7R8O - chains A and O of the 9 polymer chains in the assembly; structure by electron microscopy, 3.50 A resolution.

== Chain A ==
Name: Spike glycoprotein
Organism: Severe acute respiratory syndrome coronavirus 2
Reference sequence: P0DTC2 (SPIKE_SARS2); residue numbers follow UniProt; this construct covers 1-675, 679-1213
Chain sequence (1271 residues; numbered 1 to 1274; 3 numbers in that range are skipped by the numbering (no residue carries them; nothing is unmodelled there); the number before each row is that of its first residue):
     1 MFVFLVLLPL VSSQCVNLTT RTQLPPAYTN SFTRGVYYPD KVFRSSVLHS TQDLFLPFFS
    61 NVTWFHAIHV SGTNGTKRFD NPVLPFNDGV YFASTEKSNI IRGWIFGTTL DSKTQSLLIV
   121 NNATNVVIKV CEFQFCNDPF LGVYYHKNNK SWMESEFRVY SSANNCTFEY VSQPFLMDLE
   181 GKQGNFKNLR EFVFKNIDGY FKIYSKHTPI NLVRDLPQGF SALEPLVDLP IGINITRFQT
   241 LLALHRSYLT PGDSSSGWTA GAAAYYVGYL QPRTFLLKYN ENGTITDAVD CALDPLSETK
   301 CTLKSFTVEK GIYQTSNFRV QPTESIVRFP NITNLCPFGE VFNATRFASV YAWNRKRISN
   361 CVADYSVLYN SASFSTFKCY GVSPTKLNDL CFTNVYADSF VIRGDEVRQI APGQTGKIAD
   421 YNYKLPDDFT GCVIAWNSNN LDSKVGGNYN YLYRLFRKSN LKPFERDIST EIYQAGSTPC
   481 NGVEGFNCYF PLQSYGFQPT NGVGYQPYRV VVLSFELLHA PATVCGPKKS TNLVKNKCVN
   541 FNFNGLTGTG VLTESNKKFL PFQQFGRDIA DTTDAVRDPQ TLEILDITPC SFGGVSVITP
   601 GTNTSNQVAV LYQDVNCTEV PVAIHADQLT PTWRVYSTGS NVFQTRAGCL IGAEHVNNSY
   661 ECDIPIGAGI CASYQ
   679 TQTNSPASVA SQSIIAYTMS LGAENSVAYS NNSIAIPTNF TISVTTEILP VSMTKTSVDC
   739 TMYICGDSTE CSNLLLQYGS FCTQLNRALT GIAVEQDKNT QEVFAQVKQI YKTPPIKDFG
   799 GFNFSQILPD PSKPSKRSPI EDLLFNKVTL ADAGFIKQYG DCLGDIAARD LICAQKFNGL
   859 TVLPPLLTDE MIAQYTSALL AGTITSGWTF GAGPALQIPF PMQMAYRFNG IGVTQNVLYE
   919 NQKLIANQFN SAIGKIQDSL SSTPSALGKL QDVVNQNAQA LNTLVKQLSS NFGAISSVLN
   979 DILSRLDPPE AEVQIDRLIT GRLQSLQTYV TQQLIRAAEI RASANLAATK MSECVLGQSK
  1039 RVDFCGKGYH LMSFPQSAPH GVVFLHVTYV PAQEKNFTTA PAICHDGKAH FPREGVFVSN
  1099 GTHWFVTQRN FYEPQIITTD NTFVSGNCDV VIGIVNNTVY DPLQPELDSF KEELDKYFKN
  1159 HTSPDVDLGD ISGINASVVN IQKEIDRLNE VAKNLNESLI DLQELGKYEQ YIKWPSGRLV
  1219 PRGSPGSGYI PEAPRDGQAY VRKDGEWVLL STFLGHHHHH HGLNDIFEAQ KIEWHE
Unresolved in the structure: 1-14, 67-77, 144-151, 181-184, 244-257, 622-640, 679-689, 827-848, 1141-1274
Differences from the reference sequence: conflict Ala685 (Arg in P0DTC2), Pro817 (Phe in P0DTC2), Pro892 (Ala in P0DTC2), Pro899 (Ala in P0DTC2), Pro942 (Ala in P0DTC2), Pro986 (Lys in P0DTC2), Pro987 (Val in P0DTC2); expression tag (1214-1274)
Cystine bridges: Cys15-Cys136, Cys131-Cys166, Cys291-Cys301, Cys336-Cys361, Cys379-Cys432, Cys391-Cys525, Cys480-Cys488, Cys538-Cys590, Cys662-Cys671, Cys738-Cys760, Cys743-Cys749, Cys1032-Cys1043, Cys1082-Cys1126
Covalently attached groups: N-acetylglucosamine (NAG) linked to Asn165, Asn234, Asn282, Asn331, Asn616, Asn657, Asn717, Asn801, Asn1098, Asn1134; glycan linked to Asn343
Curated features (UniProtKB/Swiss-Prot):
  - region: Asn280 to Cys301 (Putative superantigen), Arg403 to Asp405 (Integrin-binding motif), Asn448 to Phe456 (Immunodominant HLA epitope recognized by the CD8+), Ser816 to Tyr837 (Fusion peptide 1), Lys835 to Phe855 (Fusion peptide 2), Asp1163 to Glu1202 (Heptad repeat 2)
  - site: Arg815, Ser816 (Cleavage)
  - glycosylation: Asn17 (N-linked (GlcNAc...) (complex) asparagine), Asn61 (N-linked (GlcNAc...) (hybrid) asparagine), Asn74 (N-linked (GlcNAc...) (complex) asparagine), Asn122 (N-linked (GlcNAc...) (hybrid) asparagine), Asn149 (N-linked (GlcNAc...) (complex) asparagine), Asn165 (N-linked (GlcNAc...) (complex) asparagine), Asn234 (N-linked (GlcNAc...) (high mannose) asparagine), Asn282 (N-linked (GlcNAc...) (complex) asparagine), Thr323 (O-linked (GalNAc) threonine), Ser325 (O-linked (HexNAc...) serine), Asn331 (N-linked (GlcNAc...) (complex) asparagine), Asn343 (N-linked (GlcNAc...) (complex) asparagine), Asn603 (N-linked (GlcNAc...) (hybrid) asparagine), Asn616 (N-linked (GlcNAc...) (complex) asparagine), Asn657 (N-linked (GlcNAc...) (complex) asparagine), Asn709 (N-linked (GlcNAc...) (high mannose) asparagine), Asn717 (N-linked (GlcNAc...) (hybrid) asparagine), Asn801 (N-linked (GlcNAc...) (hybrid) asparagine), Asn1074 (N-linked (GlcNAc...) (hybrid) asparagine), Asn1098 (N-linked (GlcNAc...) (complex) asparagine) and 4 more in UniProt
  - natural variant: Leu5 (L5F: In strain: Iota/B.1.526), Ser13 (S13I: In strain: Epsilon/B.1.427/B.1.429), Leu18 (L18F: In strain: Beta/B.1.351, Gamma/P.1 and 1 more), Thr19 (T19I: In strain: Omicron/BQ.1.1, Omicron/XBB.1.5 and 1 more; T19R: In strain: Delta/B.1.617.2, Omicron/BA.2 and 4 more), Thr20 (T20N: In strain: Gamma/P.1), Leu24 to Ala27 (sequence variant, change not given here; In strain: Omicron/BA.2, Omicron/BA.2.12.1 and 6 more), Pro26 (P26S: In strain: Gamma/P.1), Gln52 (Q52H: In strain: Omicron/EG.5.1), Ala67 (A67V: In strain: Eta/B.1.525, Omicron/BA.1), His69 to Val70 (deletion: In strain: Alpha/B.1.1.7, Eta/B.1.525 and 5 more), Gly75 (G75V: In strain: Lambda/C.37), Thr76 (T76I: In strain: Lambda/C.37), 79 further natural variant entries in UniProt
  - mutagenesis: His69 to Val70 (Increased incorporation of cleaved spike into virions), Asn121 (N121Q: Partial loss of biliverdin affinity), Arg190 (R190K: Partial loss of biliverdin affinity), Asn234 (N234Q: Increased resistance to neutralizing antibodies), Asn331 (N331Q: Reduced viral infectivity), Asn343 (N343Q: Reduced viral infectivity), Leu452 (L452R: Increased resistance to neutralizing antibodies. Decreases HLA binding to NF9 epitope. Increased binding affinity to human ACE2), Tyr453 (Y453F: Decreased HLA binding to NF9 epitope. Increased binding affinity to human ACE2), Ala475 (A475V: Increased resistance to neutralizing antibodies), Val483 (V483A: Increased resistance to neutralizing antibodies), Glu484 (E484D: Increased replication in human TMEM106B overexpressing cells), Phe490 (F490L: Increased resistance to neutralizing antibodies and human covalescent sera neutralization), 5 further mutagenesis entries in UniProt
From the paper describing this entry:
  - post-translational modification sites: Asn343
  - mutagenesis - E484K: abolished binding to C051

== Chain O ==
Name: C548 Fab Heavy Chain
Organism: Homo sapiens
Notes: antibody fragment or engineered binder
Chain sequence (232 residues; each row starts with the number of its first residue; a row labelled like 82A-82C holds insertion residues (82A, then the next letters in order)):
     1 QVQLVQSGAE VKKPGSSVKV SCKASGGTFS SYAISWVRQA PGQGLEWMGG II
   52A P
    53 IFGTANYAQK FQGRVTITAD ESTSTAYMEL
82A-82C SSL
    83 RSEDTAVYYC ARREAYGP
100A-100I RDYYYYYGM
   101 DVWGQGTTVT VSSASTKGPS VFPLAPSSKS TSGGTAALGC LVKDYFPEPV TVSWNSGALT
   161 SGVHTFPAVL QSSGLYSLSS VVTVPSSSLG TQTYICNVNH KPSNTKVDKR VEPKSCDKT
Unresolved in the structure: 108-219
Cystine bridges: Cys22-Cys92

== How chain A and chain O interact ==
Residue-residue contacts - 16 pairs, chain A then chain O:
  Val445(A) - Gln61(O)
  Gly446(A) - Gln61(O)
  Tyr453(A) - Tyr100C(O)
  Leu455(A) - Tyr100E(O)
  Phe456(A) - Pro100(O)  hydrophobic
  Glu484(A) - Tyr98(O)
  Gly485(A) - Tyr98(O)
  Gly485(A) - Tyr100G(O)
  Phe486(A) - Tyr100G(O)
  Tyr489(A) - Gly99(O)  hydrogen bond (side chain-backbone)
  Tyr489(A) - Pro100(O)
  Tyr489(A) - Tyr100E(O)  hydrophobic
  Phe490(A) - Tyr100E(O)  hydrogen bond (backbone-side chain)
  Gln493(A) - Tyr100C(O)
  Gln493(A) - Tyr100D(O)  hydrogen bond (side chain-backbone)
  Gln493(A) - Tyr100E(O)
Other interface residues (no listed pair), chain A (14 interface residues in all): Cys488, Leu492, Gln498
Other interface residues (no listed pair), chain O (9 interface residues in all): Asn58
From the paper, about this interface:
  - epitope / paratope residues, chain A: Leu455(A), Gln493(A)

== Overview ==
14 residues of chain A and 9 residues of chain O are in contact; the contacts include 3 hydrogen bonds. Among
the polar pairs are Tyr489(A)-Gly99(O), Phe490(A)-Tyr100E(O) and Gln493(A)-Tyr100D(O). From the paper: E484K
of chain A abolishes binding to C051; epitope/paratope residues Leu455(A) and Gln493(A).
Chain A is Spike glycoprotein (Severe acute respiratory syndrome coronavirus 2) and chain O is C548 Fab Heavy
Chain (Homo sapiens); the structure, Structure of the SARS-CoV-2 S 6P trimer in complex with neutralizing
antibody C548, was determined by electron microscopy (same publication as 7N3F and 7R8N).
